7QO3 - chains T and S of the 41 polymer chains in the assembly; structure by electron microscopy, 6.10 A resolution (low resolution: residue-level contacts below are approximate; hydrogen-bond / salt-bridge calls are withheld).

[Chain T]
Protein: 26S proteasome regulatory subunit RPN12
Organism: Saccharomyces cerevisiae
UniProt: P32496 (RPN12_YEAST); residues 1-274 here = UniProt positions 1-274
Chain sequence (274 residues; numbered 1 to 274; the number before each row is that of its first residue):
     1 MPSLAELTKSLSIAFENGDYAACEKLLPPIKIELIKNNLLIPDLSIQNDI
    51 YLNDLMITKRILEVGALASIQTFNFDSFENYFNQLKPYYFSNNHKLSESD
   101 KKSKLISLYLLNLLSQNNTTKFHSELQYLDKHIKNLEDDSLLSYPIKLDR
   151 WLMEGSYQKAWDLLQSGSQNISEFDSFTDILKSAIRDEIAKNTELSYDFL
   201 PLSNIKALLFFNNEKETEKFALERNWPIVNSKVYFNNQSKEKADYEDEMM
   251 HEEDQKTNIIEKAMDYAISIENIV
Not modelled in the structure: 1-6, 273-274

[Chain S]
Protein: 26S proteasome regulatory subunit RPN3
Organism: Saccharomyces cerevisiae
UniProt: P40016 (RPN3_YEAST); numbering as in UniProt (aligned over 1-523)
Chain sequence (523 residues; row label = number of the first residue in the row):
     1 MASTAVMMDVDSSGVNDLHHSEKKYAEEDQVQELLKVLNEISKTTLTLDP
    51 RYIWRSLKDLSSLRNQELLNAETLCFTVNVLYPDSSSFKKNLLKFITSNH
   101 KSSVPGSAELRNSYPASFYSVNTEKKTIEVTAEINCFMHLLVQLFLWDSK
   151 ELEQLVEFNRKVVIPNLLCYYNLRSLNLINAKLWFYIYLSHETLARSSEE
   201 INSDNQNIILRSTMMKFLKIASLKHDNETKAMLINLILRDFLNNGEVDSA
   251 SDFISKLEYPHTDVSSSLEARYFFYLSKINAIQLDYSTANEYIIAAIRKA
   301 PHNSKSLGFLQQSNKLHCCIQLLMGDIPELSFFHQSNMQKSLLPYYHLTK
   351 AVKLGDLKKFTSTITKYKQLLLKDDTYQLCVRLRSNVIKTGIRIISLTYK
   401 KISLRDICLKLNLDSEQTVEYMVSRAIRDGVIEAKINHEDGFIETTELLN
   451 IYDSEDPQQVFDERIKFANQLHDEYLVSMRYPEDKKTQQNEKSENGENDD
   501 DTLDGDLMDDMSDISDLDDLGFL
Not modelled in the structure: 1-17, 493-523
Curated features (UniProtKB/Swiss-Prot):
  - modified residue: Ala2 (N-acetylalanine), Ser454 (Phosphoserine)

[Interface between chain T and chain S]
Pairs across the interface (83):
  Leu44(T) - Asn205(S)
  Leu44(T) - Ile208(S)
  Ser45(T) - Ile209(S)
  Phe90(T) - Glu246(S)
  Ser91(T) - Asp204(S)
  Ser91(T) - Asn205(S)
  Asn92(T) - Asp204(S)
  Asn92(T) - Asn205(S)
  Asn93(T) - Ile201(S)
  Asn93(T) - Asp204(S)
  Thr120(T) - Gln283(S)
  His123(T) - Ile282(S)
  His123(T) - Leu284(S)
  His123(T) - Arg382(S)
  Ser124(T) - Gly245(S)
  Ser124(T) - Val247(S)
  Ser124(T) - Asp248(S)
  Ser124(T) - Ile282(S)
  Ser124(T) - Gln283(S)
  Glu125(T) - Asp248(S)
  Leu126(T) - Gln378(S)
  Gln127(T) - Gly245(S)
  Gln127(T) - Val247(S)
  Gln127(T) - Ile282(S)
  Tyr128(T) - Gly245(S)
  Tyr128(T) - Glu246(S)
  Asp130(T) - Gln378(S)
  Lys131(T) - Asn243(S)
  Lys131(T) - Asn244(S)
  Lys131(T) - Gly245(S)
  Lys131(T) - Asp375(S)
  Arg150(T) - Arg382(S)
  Arg150(T) - Ser385(S)
  Leu152(T) - Arg425(S)
  Met153(T) - Tyr286(S)
  Met153(T) - Arg382(S)
  Met153(T) - Ser385(S)
  Met153(T) - Asn386(S)
  Met153(T) - Lys389(S)
  Met153(T) - Arg425(S)
  Glu154(T) - Ser385(S)
  Glu154(T) - Ile388(S)
  Glu154(T) - Lys389(S)
  Glu154(T) - Met422(S)
  Gly155(T) - Tyr421(S)
  Gly155(T) - Met422(S)
  Gly155(T) - Arg425(S)
  Ser156(T) - Thr418(S)
  Ser156(T) - Met422(S)
  Tyr157(T) - Tyr421(S)
  Tyr157(T) - Arg425(S)
  Tyr157(T) - Arg428(S)
  Gln158(T) - Thr418(S)
  Lys159(T) - Asp414(S)
  Glu188(T) - Arg428(S)
  Lys191(T) - Arg428(S)
  Asn192(T) - Ser424(S)
  Asn192(T) - Arg425(S)
  Asn192(T) - Arg428(S)
  Leu195(T) - Lys435(S)
  Ser196(T) - Ser424(S)
  Ser196(T) - Ile427(S)
  Ser196(T) - Lys435(S)
  Ser196(T) - Ile436(S)
  Tyr197(T) - Ile436(S)
  Tyr197(T) - His438(S)
  Phe199(T) - Glu439(S)
  Leu200(T) - Glu439(S)
  Pro201(T) - Glu439(S)
  Asn204(T) - His438(S)
  Asn204(T) - Glu439(S)
  Ala207(T) - Tyr421(S)
  Leu208(T) - Tyr421(S)
  Phe210(T) - Tyr421(S)
  Lys256(T) - Gln459(S)
  Thr257(T) - Gln459(S)
  Thr257(T) - Asp462(S)
  Lys262(T) - Gln458(S)
  Lys262(T) - Asp462(S)
  Asp265(T) - Lys466(S)
  Tyr266(T) - Asp462(S)
  Tyr266(T) - Ile465(S)
  Ser269(T) - Asn469(S)
Other interface residues (no listed pair), chain T (49 interface residues in all): Gln47, His94, Lys95, Thr119, Lys121, Asn135
Other interface residues (no listed pair), chain S (48 interface residues in all): Glu199, Asn207, Leu242, Ser251, Leu372, Leu379, Val381, Gln417

[Overview]
Chain T and chain S form an interface of 49 and 48 residues respectively.
Chain T is 26S proteasome regulatory subunit RPN12 and chain S is 26S proteasome regulatory subunit RPN3, both
from Saccharomyces cerevisiae; the structure, Structure of the 26S proteasome-Ubp6 complex in the si state
(Core Particle and Lid), was determined by electron microscopy.
